6AIX - chain A; structure by X-ray diffraction, 1.80 A resolution.

Chain A:
Protein: Decapping and exoribonuclease protein
Source organism: Mus musculus
Notes: EC 3.1.13.-, 3.6.1.-
UniProtKB: O70348 (DXO_MOUSE); residues 27-384 here = UniProt positions 27-384
Sequence (378 residues; each row starts with the number of its first residue):
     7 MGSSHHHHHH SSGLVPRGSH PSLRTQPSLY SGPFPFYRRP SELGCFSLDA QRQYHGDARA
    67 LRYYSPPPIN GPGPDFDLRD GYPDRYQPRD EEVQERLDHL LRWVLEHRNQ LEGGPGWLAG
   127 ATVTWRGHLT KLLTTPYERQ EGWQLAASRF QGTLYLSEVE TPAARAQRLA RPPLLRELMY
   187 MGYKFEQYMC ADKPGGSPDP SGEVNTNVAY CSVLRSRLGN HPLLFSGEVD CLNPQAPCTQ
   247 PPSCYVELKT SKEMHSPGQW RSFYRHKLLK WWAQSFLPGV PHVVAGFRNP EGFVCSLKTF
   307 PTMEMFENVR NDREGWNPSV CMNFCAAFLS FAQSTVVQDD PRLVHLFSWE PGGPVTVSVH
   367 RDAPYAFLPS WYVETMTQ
Unresolved in the structure: 7-26
Differences from the reference sequence: expression tag (7-26)
Ion coordination: Mg2+ site 1: Glu-234, Asp-236 (together with adenosine-3'-5'-diphosphate); Mg2+ site 2: Asp-236, Glu-253, Leu-254 (together with adenosine-3'-5'-diphosphate)
Residues lining bound ligands: adenosine-3'-5'-diphosphate (A3P): Leu-184, Met-185, Gly-188, Tyr-189, Glu-192, Glu-234, Asp-236, Glu-253, Leu-254, Lys-255, Thr-256, Gln-280
Swiss-Prot annotation at these positions:
  - region: Glu-253 to Thr-256 (Adenosine 3',5'-bisphosphate)
  - binding site (substrate): Arg-58, Glu-101, Trp-131 to Gly-133, Cys-217, Glu-234, Lys-255, Gln-280
  - binding site (adenosine 3',5'-bisphosphate): Met-185, Asp-236, Gln-280
  - binding site (Mg(2+)): Glu-192, Glu-234, Asp-236, Glu-253, Leu-254
  - mutagenesis: Glu-234 (E234A: Abolishes the decapping activity on both incomplete m7G cap and NAD-cap RNAs. Abolishes the 5'-3' exoribonuclease activity), Asp-236 (D236A: Abolishes the decapping activity on both incomplete m7G cap and NAD-cap RNAs)
What the authors report for this chain:
  - binding site for adenosine-3'-5'-diphosphate: Met-185, Gly-188, Tyr-189, Glu-192, Lys-255, Thr-256, Gln-280

Summary:
Bound to chain A: adenosine-3'-5'-diphosphate. Glu-234 and Asp-236 form the Mg2+ site 1. Asp-236, Glu-253 and
Leu-254 form the Mg2+ site 2. Curated annotation (UniProt) lists 9 substrate-binding residues, 3 adenosine
3',5'-bisphosphate-binding residues, 5 Mg2+-binding residues and 2 mutagenesis sites. From the paper: a
binding site for adenosine-3'-5'-diphosphate at Met-185, Gly-188 and Tyr-189 among others.
Chain A is Decapping and exoribonuclease protein (Mus musculus); the structure, Crystal structure of DXO in
complex with adenosine 3', 5' bisphosphate and two magnesium ions, was determined by X-ray diffraction,
deposited together with 6AIY.
